Entry 5NNJ (X-ray diffraction, 4.00 A resolution); this record covers chains A and B.

[Chain A (and B)]
Name: Sortilin
From: Mus musculus
Notes: chain B of this document is another copy of the same molecule, construct and numbering; everything in this record applies to it too
Reference sequence: Q6PHU5 (SORT_MOUSE); residues 0-722 here correspond to UniProt positions 31-753 (UniProt number = residue number + 31)
Chain sequence (732 residues; numbered 0 to 731; the number before each row is that of its first residue; numbering starts at 0):
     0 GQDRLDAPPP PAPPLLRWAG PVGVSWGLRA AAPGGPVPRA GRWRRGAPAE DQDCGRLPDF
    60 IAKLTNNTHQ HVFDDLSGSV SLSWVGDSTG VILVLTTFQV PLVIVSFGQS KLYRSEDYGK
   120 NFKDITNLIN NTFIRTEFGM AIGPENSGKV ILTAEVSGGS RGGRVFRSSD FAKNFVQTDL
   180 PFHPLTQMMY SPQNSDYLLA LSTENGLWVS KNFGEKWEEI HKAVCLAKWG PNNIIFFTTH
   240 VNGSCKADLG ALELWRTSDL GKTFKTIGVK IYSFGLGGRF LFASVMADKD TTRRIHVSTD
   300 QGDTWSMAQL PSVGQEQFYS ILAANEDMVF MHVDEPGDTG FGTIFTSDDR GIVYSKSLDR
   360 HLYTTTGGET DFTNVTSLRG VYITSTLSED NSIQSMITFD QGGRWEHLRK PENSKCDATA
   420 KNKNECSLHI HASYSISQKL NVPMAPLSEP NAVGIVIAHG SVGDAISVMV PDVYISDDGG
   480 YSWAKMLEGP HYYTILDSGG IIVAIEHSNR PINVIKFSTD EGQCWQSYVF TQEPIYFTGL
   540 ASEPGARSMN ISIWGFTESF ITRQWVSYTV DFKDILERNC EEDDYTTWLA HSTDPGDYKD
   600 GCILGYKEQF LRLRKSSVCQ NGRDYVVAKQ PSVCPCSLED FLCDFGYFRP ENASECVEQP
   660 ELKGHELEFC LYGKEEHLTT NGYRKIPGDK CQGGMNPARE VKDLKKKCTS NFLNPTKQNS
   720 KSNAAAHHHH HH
Disordered / not traced: 0-52, 55-57, 288-289, 312-313, 417-419, 558-560, 714-731
Differences from the reference sequence: expression tag (723-731)
Disulfides: Cys53-Cys523, Cys224-Cys244, Cys415-Cys425, Cys579-Cys618, Cys601-Cys633, Cys635-Cys690, Cys642-Cys655, Cys669-Cys707
Glycans and other covalent adducts: N-acetylglucosamine (NAG) linked to Asn373, Asn549, Asn651
From the paper describing this entry:
  - mutagenesis - A464E: unchanged binding to proBDNF
  - mutagenesis - A464E: decreased binding to NGF

[Chain A / chain B interface]
Residue-residue contacts - 52 pairs, chain A then chain B:
  Gly77(A) with Met468(B)
  Gln98(A) with Gln437(B); Leu439(B)
  Pro100(A) with Tyr433(B); Gln437(B)
  Val102(A) with Thr338(B); Asn390(B)
  Ile103(A) with Leu386(B), hydrophobic; Asn390(B)
  Val104(A) with Asp389(B); Asn390(B), hydrogen bond (backbone-backbone)
  Ser105(A) with Ala464(B)
  Phe106(A) with Asn421(B); Gly462(B); Ala464(B), hydrogen bond (backbone-backbone)
  Gly242(A) with Glu315(B)
  Ser243(A) with Gly336(B)
  Lys245(A) with Phe317(B); Asp337(B)
  Ala246(A) with Glu315(B)
  Glu315(A) with Ala246(B)
  Phe317(A) with Lys245(B)
  Gly336(A) with Ser243(B)
  Asp337(A) with Ser243(B); Lys245(B)
  Thr338(A) with Val102(B)
  Thr364(A) with Lys245(B)
  Asn390(A) with Val102(B); Ile103(B); Val104(B), hydrogen bond (backbone-backbone)
  Ile392(A) with Ile103(B), hydrophobic
  Asn421(A) with Phe106(B)
  Glu424(A) with Phe106(B)
  Gln437(A) with Pro100(B)
  Leu439(A) with Gln98(B)
  Gly462(A) with Ser105(B); Phe106(B)
  Asp463(A) with Ser105(B); Phe106(B)
  Ala464(A) with Ser105(B), hydrogen bond (backbone-side chain); Phe106(B), hydrogen bond (backbone-backbone); Gly107(B)
  Met468(A) with Gly77(B); Phe97(B), hydrophobic; Gln98(B)
  Asn508(A) with Tyr535(B); Arg562(B)
  Arg509(A) with Tyr535(B); Glu557(B), salt bridge
  Tyr535(A) with Asn508(B); Arg509(B)
  Glu557(A) with Arg509(B), salt bridge
Interface residues without a listed pair, chain A (45 interface residues in all): Ser76, Phe97, Gly107, Asn241, Leu361, Leu386, Asp389, Ser391, Tyr433, Ile465, Val467, Pro510, Arg562
Interface residues without a listed pair, chain B (46 interface residues in all): Ser76, Val99, Asn241, Gly242, Leu361, Ser391, Ile392, Glu424, Lys438, Asp463, Ile465, Val467, Phe555

[Summary]
Chain A and chain B form an interface of 45 and 46 residues respectively; the contacts include 5 hydrogen
bonds and 2 salt bridges. Among the polar pairs are Arg509(A)-Glu557(B), Ala464(A)-Ser105(B) and
Val104(A)-Asn390(B). From the paper: A464E of chain A reduces binding to NGF; A464E of chain A leaves binding
to proBDNF unchanged.
Both chains are Sortilin (Mus musculus). Entry 5NNJ (Dimer structure of Sortilin ectodomain crystal form 3,
4.0 Angstrom) was determined by X-ray diffraction together with 5NMR and 5NNI from the same study.
